Entry 4E78 (X-ray diffraction, 2.90 A resolution); this record covers chains T and A of the 3 polymer chains in the assembly.

[Chain T]
Molecule: 6-nt RNA strand
Sequence (6 nucleotides; each row starts with the number of its first residue):
     1 UACCGX
Disordered / not traced: 1
Modified positions: GDO (3'-deoxy-guanosine 5'-monophosphate) at position 6

[Chain A]
Molecule: PROTEIN (RNA-directed RNA polymerase)
From: Hepatitis C virus
Notes: EC 2.7.7.48
UniProtKB: Q99IB8 (POLG_HCVJF); residues 1-570 here correspond to UniProt positions 2443-3012 (UniProt number = residue number + 2442)
Chain sequence (572 residues; each row starts with the number of its first residue; note: 8 numbers in that range are skipped by the numbering (no residue carries them; nothing is unmodelled there); numbers below 1 keep their minus sign (Met-1 is residue -1)):
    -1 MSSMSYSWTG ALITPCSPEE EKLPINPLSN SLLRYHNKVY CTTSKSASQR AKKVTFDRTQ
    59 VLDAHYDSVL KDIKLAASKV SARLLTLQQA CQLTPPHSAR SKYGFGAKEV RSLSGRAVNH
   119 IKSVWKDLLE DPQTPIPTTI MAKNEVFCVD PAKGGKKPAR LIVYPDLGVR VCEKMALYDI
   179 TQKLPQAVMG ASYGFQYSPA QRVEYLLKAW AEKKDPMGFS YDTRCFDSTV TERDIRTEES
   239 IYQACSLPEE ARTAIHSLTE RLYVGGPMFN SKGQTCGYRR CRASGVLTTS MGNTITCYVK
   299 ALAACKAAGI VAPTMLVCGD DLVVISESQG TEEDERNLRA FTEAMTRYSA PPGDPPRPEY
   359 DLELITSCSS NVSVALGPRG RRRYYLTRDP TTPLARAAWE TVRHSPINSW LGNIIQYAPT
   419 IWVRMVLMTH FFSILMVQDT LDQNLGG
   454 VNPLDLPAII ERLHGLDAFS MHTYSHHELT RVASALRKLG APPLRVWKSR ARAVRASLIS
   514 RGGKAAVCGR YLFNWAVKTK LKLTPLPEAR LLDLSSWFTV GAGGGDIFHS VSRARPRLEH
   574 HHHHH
Disordered / not traced: -1, 546-578
Construct notes: expression tag (-1 to 0, 571-578); engineered mutation Gln86 (Glu2528 in Q99IB8), Gln87 (Glu2529 in Q99IB8); linker (444-445)
Curated features (UniProtKB/Swiss-Prot):
  - binding site (Mg(2+)): Asp220, Asp318, Asp319
Cystine bridges: Cys316-Cys366
Reported in the primary citation:
  - conformationally variable residues (helix shift, order/disorder transition): Ile405 to Gln414, Leu545
  - binding site for the 6-nt RNA strand (chain T): Ala97, Ile160, Tyr162, Arg168, Lys172, Gln180, Phe193, Gly283, Val284, Ser288
  - binding site for the 6-nt RNA strand: Arg158, Asp225, Arg386, Arg394, His402, Gly410
  - contacts within the chain: Ser96-Arg168 (hydrogen bond), Asp225-Asn291 (hydrogen bond)

[Chain T / chain A interface]
Pairs across the interface (23):
  A2(T) - Cys14(A)  hydrogen bond to the sugar
  A2(T) - Ala97(A)  phosphate contact
  A2(T) - Met139(A)  sugar contact
  C3(T) - His95(A)  phosphate contact
  C3(T) - Ser96(A)  phosphate contact
  C3(T) - Ala97(A)  hydrogen bond to the phosphate
  C3(T) - Ile160(A)  base contact
  C3(T) - Tyr162(A)  sugar contact
  C3(T) - Arg168(A)  hydrogen bond to the phosphate
  C3(T) - Ser282(A)  base contact
  C3(T) - Gly283(A)  hydrogen bond to the sugar
  C4(T) - Pro93(A)  phosphate contact
  C4(T) - Ser96(A)  hydrogen bond to the phosphate
  C4(T) - Arg168(A)  salt bridge to the phosphate
  C4(T) - Ser282(A)  sugar contact
  C4(T) - Gly283(A)  sugar contact
  C4(T) - Val284(A)  hydrogen bond to the sugar
  C4(T) - Leu285(A)  sugar contact
  G5(T) - Lys172(A)  salt bridge to the phosphate
  G5(T) - Leu285(A)  phosphate contact
  G5(T) - Ser288(A)  hydrogen bond to the sugar
  GDO_6(T) - Gln180(A)  phosphate contact
  GDO_6(T) - Phe193(A)  sugar contact

[In short]
5 residues of chain T and 17 residues of chain A are in contact; the contacts include 7 hydrogen bonds and 2
salt bridges. Polar pairs include A2(T)-Cys14(A), C3(T)-Gly283(A) and C4(T)-Val284(A). The paper reports a
binding site for the 6-nt RNA strand (chain T) at Ala97(A), Ile160(A) and Tyr162(A) among others; a binding
site for the 6-nt RNA strand at Arg158(A), Asp225(A) and Arg386(A) among others.
Chain T is a 6-nt RNA strand and chain A is PROTEIN (RNA-directed RNA polymerase) (Hepatitis C virus); the
structure, Crystal structure of a product state assembly of HCV NS5B genotype 2a JFH-1 isolate with beta ...,
was determined by X-ray diffraction together with 4E76 and 4E7A from the same study.
